Entry 7RPI (electron microscopy, 2.50 A resolution); this record covers chain A.

# Chain A
Molecule: Protein dispatched homolog 1
Source organism: Mus musculus
Reference sequence: Q3TDN0 (DISP1_MOUSE); residues 172-1521 here = UniProt positions 172-1521
Amino-acid sequence (1352 residues; each row starts with the number of its first residue):
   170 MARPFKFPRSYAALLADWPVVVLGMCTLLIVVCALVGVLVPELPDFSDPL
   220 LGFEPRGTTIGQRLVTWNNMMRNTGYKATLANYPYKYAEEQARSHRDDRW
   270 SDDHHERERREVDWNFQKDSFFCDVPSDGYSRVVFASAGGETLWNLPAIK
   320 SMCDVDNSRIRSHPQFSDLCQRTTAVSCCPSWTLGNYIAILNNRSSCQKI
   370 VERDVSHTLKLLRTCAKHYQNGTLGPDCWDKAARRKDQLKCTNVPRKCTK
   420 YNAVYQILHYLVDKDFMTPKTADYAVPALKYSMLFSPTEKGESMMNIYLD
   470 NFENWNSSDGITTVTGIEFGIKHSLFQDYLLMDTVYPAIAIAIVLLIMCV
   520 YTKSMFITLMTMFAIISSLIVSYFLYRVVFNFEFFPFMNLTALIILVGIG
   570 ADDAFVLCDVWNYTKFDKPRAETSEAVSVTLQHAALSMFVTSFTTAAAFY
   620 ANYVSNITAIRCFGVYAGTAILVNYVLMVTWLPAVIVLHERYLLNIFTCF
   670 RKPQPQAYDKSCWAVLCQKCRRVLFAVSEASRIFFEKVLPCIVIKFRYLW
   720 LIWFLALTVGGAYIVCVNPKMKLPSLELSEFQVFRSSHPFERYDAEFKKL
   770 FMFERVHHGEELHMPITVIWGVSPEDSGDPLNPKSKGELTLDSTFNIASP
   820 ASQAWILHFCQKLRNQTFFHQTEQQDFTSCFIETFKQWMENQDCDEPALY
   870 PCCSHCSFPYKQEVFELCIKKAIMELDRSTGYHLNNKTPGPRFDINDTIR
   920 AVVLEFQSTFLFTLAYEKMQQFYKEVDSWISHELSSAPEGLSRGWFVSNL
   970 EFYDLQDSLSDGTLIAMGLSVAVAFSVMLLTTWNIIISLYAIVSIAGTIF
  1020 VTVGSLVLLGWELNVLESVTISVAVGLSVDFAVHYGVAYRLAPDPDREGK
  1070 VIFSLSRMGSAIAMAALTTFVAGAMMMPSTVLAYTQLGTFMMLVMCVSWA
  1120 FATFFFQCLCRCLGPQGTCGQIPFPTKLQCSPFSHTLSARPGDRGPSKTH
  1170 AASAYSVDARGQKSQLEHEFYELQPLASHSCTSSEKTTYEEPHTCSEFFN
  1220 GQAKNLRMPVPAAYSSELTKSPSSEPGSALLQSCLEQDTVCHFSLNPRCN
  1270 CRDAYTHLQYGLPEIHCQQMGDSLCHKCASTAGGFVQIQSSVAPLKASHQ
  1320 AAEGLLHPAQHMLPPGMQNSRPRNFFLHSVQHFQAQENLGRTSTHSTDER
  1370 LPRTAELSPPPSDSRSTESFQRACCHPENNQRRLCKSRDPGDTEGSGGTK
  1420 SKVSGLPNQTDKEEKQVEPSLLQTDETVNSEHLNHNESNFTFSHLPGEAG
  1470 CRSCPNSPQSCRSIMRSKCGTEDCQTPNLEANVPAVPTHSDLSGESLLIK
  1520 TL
Unresolved in the structure: 170-173, 264-282, 399-409, 667-680, 1144-1521
Sequence notes: expression tag (170-171)
Disulfides: Cys292-Cys348, Cys322-Cys366, Cys339-Cys347, Cys384-Cys417, Cys397-Cys410, Cys829-Cys849, Cys863-Cys872, Cys871-Cys887
Covalently attached groups: N-acetylglucosamine (NAG) linked to Asn362, Asn390, Asn475, Asn834, Asn915
Ion coordination: Na+ site 1: Asp572, Met607, Thr610, Ser611; Na+ site 2: Thr610, Thr613, Thr614, Gly1045, Asp1049
Residues lining bound ligands:
  - Lauryl Maltose Neopentyl Glycol (AV0), molecule 1: Leu500, Met501, Asp502, Thr503, Val504, Tyr505, Ala507, Ile510, Ile535, Leu562
  - Lauryl Maltose Neopentyl Glycol (AV0), molecule 2: Gln843, Phe846, Thr847, Phe850, Thr853, Phe854, Gln856, Trp857, Asn860, Ile888, Ala891, Ile892, Leu895, Ser898, Thr899, Gly900, Tyr901, Leu903, Pro908, Gly909, Pro910
UniProt features mapped onto this chain:
  - glycosylation (N-linked (GlcNAc...) asparagine): Asn390, Asn581, Asn1455
  - mutagenesis: Asp571 to Asp572 (Loss of function; when associated with A-1049; Loss of function; when associated with N-1049), Cys829 (C829F: In icb; loss of function), Asp1049 (D1049A: Loss of function; when associated with 571-A-A-572; D1049N: Loss of function; when associated with 571-N-N-572)
What the authors report for this chain:
  - conformationally variable residues (domain motion, helix shift, loop rearrangement): Arg382, Phe772, His777, Ser898

# In short
Ligands of chain A: Lauryl Maltose Neopentyl Glycol. N-acetylglucosamine is covalently linked to Asn362,
Asn390, Asn475, Asn834 and Asn915. The Na+ site 1 is built by Asp572, Met607, Thr610 and Ser611. Curated
annotation (UniProt) lists 4 mutagenesis sites. From the paper: conformational variability at Arg382, Phe772
and His777 among others.
Chain A is Protein dispatched homolog 1 (Mus musculus); the structure, Cryo-EM structure of murine Dispatched
'T' conformation, was determined by electron microscopy, deposited together with 7RPH and 7RPJ.
